8G85 - chains K and H of the 12 polymer chains in the assembly; structure by electron microscopy, 3.99 A resolution.

# Chain K
Molecule: Envelope glycoprotein gp41
Organism: Human immunodeficiency virus 1
UniProtKB: Q2N0S6 (Q2N0S6_9HIV1); residues 512-664 here correspond to UniProt positions 509-661 (UniProt number = residue number - 3)
Chain sequence (153 residues; each row starts with the number of its first residue):
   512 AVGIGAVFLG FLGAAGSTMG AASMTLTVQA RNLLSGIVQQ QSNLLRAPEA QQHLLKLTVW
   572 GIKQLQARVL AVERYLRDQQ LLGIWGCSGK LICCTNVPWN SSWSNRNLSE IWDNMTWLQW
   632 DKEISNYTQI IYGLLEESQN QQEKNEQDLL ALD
Disordered / not traced: 552-567, 663-664
Cystine bridges: Cys598-Cys604
Covalent attachments: N-acetylglucosamine (NAG) linked to Asn637
Differences from the reference sequence: conflict Pro559 (Ile556 in Q2N0S6), Cys605 (Thr602 in Q2N0S6)

# Chain H
Molecule: vFP52.02 Heavy
Organism: Mus musculus
Chain sequence (116 residues; each row starts with the number of its first residue; note: 1 number in that range is skipped by the numbering (no residue carries it; nothing is unmodelled there); a row labelled like 82A-82C holds insertion residues (82A, then the next letters in order)):
     1 DVQLQESGPG LVKPSQSLSL TCSVTGYSIT SAYYW
   35A N
    36 WIRQFPGKKL EWMGYLLYDG STGYNPSLKN RISITRDTSK NQFFLKL
82A-82C NSV
    83 TPEDTATYYC SREGNNR
   101 SYWGQGTTLI VSS
Disordered / not traced: 1
Cystine bridges: Cys22-Cys92

# Chain K / chain H interface
Residue-residue contacts - 11 pairs, chain K then chain H:
  Gly514(K) with Gly96(H)
  Ile515(K) with Gly96(H); Asn97(H), hydrogen bond (backbone-backbone); Asn98(H), hydrogen bond (backbone-backbone); Arg99(H)
  Ala517(K) with Tyr34(H), hydrophobic; Asn97(H)
  Phe519(K) with Ala32(H); Tyr33(H), hydrophobic; Tyr34(H), hydrophobic; Asn97(H)
Other interface residues (no listed pair), chain H (10 interface residues in all): Leu52, Tyr53, Glu95

# Summary
The interface between chain K and chain H involves 4 residues on one side and 10 on the other, with 2 hydrogen
bonds. Backbone hydrogen bonds pair Ile515(K)-Asn97(H) and Ile515(K)-Asn98(H). Covalently linked
N-acetylglucosamine: at Asn637(K).
Here chain K is Envelope glycoprotein gp41 (Human immunodeficiency virus 1) and chain H is vFP52.02 Heavy (Mus
musculus). Entry 8G85 (vFP52.02 Fab in complex with BG505 DS-SOSIP Env trimer) was determined by electron
microscopy together with 8FR6, 8G9X, 8G9Y and 8GAS from the same study.
